5H9E - chains F and N of the 14 polymer chains in the assembly; structure by X-ray diffraction, 3.21 A resolution.

[Chain F]
Protein: CRISPR system Cascade subunit CasC
Organism: Escherichia coli (strain K12)
UniProt: Q46899 (CASC_ECOLI); residues 1-363 here = UniProt positions 1-363
Sequence (363 residues; row label = number of the first residue in the row):
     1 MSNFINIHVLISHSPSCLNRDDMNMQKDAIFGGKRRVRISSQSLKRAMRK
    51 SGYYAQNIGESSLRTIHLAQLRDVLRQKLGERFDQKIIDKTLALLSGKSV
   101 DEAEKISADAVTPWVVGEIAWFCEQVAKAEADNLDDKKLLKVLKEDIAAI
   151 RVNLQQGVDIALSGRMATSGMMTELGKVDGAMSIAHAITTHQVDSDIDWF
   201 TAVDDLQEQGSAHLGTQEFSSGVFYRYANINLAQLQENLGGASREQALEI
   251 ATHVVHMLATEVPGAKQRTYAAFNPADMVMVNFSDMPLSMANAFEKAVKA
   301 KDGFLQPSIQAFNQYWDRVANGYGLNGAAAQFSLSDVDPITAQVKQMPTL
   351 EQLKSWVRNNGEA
Disordered / not traced: 1, 363

[Chain N]
Molecule: DNA (47-MER) Target
Sequence (47 nucleotides; row label = number of the first residue in the row):
     1 CTGTTGGCAAGCCAGGATCTGAACAATACCGTCATCGAGCACTGCAC
Disordered / not traced: 41-47

[How chain F and chain N interact]
Pairs across the interface (17):
  Asp109(F) - DG16(N)  sugar contact
  Asp109(F) - DA17(N)  sugar contact
  Ala110(F) - DG16(N)  base contact
  Ala110(F) - DA17(N)  base contact
  Met166(F) - DA17(N)  base contact
  Thr168(F) - DA17(N)  sugar contact
  Thr168(F) - DT18(N)  sugar contact
  Trp199(F) - DA9(N)  base contact
  Gln209(F) - DG7(N)  sugar contact
  Gly210(F) - DG7(N)  hydrogen bond to the base
  Gly210(F) - DC8(N)  sugar contact
  Ser211(F) - DC8(N)  hydrogen bond to the base
  Ala212(F) - DA9(N)  sugar contact
  His213(F) - DA9(N)  phosphate contact
  His213(F) - DA10(N)  stacking on the base
  Leu214(F) - DC8(N)  base contact
  Leu214(F) - DA9(N)  hydrogen bond to the sugar
Other interface residues (no listed pair), chain F (14 interface residues in all): Val111, Phe200, Gln207

[In short]
14 residues of chain F and 7 residues of chain N are in contact; the contacts include 3 hydrogen bonds and 1
aromatic stacking contact. Among the polar pairs are Gly210(F)-DG7(N), Ser211(F)-DC8(N) and Leu214(F)-DA9(N).
Here chain F is CRISPR system Cascade subunit CasC (Escherichia coli (strain K12)) and chain N is DNA (47-MER)
Target. Entry 5H9E (Crystal structure of E. coli Cascade bound to a PAM-containing dsDNA target (32-nt spacer)
at 3.20 ...) was determined by X-ray diffraction, deposited together with 5H9F.
